Entry 8UQO (electron microscopy, 3.37 A resolution); this record covers chains B and Q of the 6 polymer chains in the assembly.

Chain B:
Protein: Guanine nucleotide-binding protein G(I)/G(S)/G(T) subunit beta-1
Organism: Homo sapiens
Reference sequence: P62873 (GBB1_HUMAN); numbering as in UniProt (aligned over 1-340)
Chain sequence (340 residues; row label = number of the first residue in the row):
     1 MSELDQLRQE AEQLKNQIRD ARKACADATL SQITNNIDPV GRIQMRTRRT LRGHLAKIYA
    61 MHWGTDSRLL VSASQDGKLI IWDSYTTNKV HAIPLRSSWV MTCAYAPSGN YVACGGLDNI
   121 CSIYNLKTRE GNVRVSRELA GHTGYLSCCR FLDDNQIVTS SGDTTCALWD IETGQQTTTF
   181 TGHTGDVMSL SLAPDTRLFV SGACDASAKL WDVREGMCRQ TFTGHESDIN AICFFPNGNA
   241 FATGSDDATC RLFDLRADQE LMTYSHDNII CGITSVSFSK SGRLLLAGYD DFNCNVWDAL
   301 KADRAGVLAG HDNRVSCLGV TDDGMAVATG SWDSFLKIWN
Disordered / not traced: 1-5, 127-132
Swiss-Prot annotation at these positions:
  - modified residue: Ser2 (N-acetylserine), His266 (Phosphohistidine)
  - natural variant: Leu30 (L30F: In MRD42; uncertain significance), Arg52 (R52G: In MRD42), Gly64 (G64V: In MRD42), Asp76 (D76E: In MRD42; D76G: In MRD42), Gly77 (G77S: In MRD42), Lys78 (K78R: In MRD42), Ile80 (I80N: In MRD42; I80T: In MRD42), His91 (H91R: In MRD42; uncertain significance), Ala92 (A92T: In MRD42), Pro94 (P94S: In MRD42), Leu95 (L95P: In MRD42), Arg96 (R96L: In MRD42), 5 further natural variant entries in UniProt

Chain Q:
Protein: 1-phosphatidylinositol 4,5-bisphosphate phosphodiesterase beta-3
Organism: Homo sapiens
Notes: EC 3.1.4.11
Reference sequence: Q01970 (PLCB3_HUMAN); residues 10-1234 here = UniProt positions 10-1234
Chain sequence (1234 residues; numbered 1 to 1234; the number before each row is that of its first residue):
     1 GPAMDPEFMA LQLEPPTVVE TLRRGSKFIK WDEETSSRNL VTLRVDPNGF FLYWTGPNME
    61 VDTLDISSIR DTRTGRYARL PKDPKIREVL GFGGPDARLE EKLMTVVSGP DPVNTVFLNF
   121 MAVQDDTAKV WSEELFKLAM NILAQNASRN TFLRKAYTKL KLQVNQDGRI PVKNILKMFS
   181 ADKKRVETAL ESCGLKFNRS ESIRPDEFSL EIFERFLNKL CLRPDIDKIL LEIGAKGKPY
   241 LTLEQLMDFI NQKQRDPRLN EVLYPPLRPS QARLLIEKYE PNQQFLERDQ MSMEGFSRYL
   301 GGEENGILPL EALDLSTDMT QPLSAYFINS SHNTYLTAGQ LAGTSSVEMY RQALLWGCRC
   361 VELDVWKGRP PEEEPFITHG FTMTTEVPLR DVLEAIAETA FKTSPYPVIL SFENHVDSAK
   421 QQAKMAEYCR SIFGDALLIE PLDKYPLAPG VPLPSPQDLM GRILVKNKKR HRPSAGGPDS
   481 AGRKRPLEQS NSALSESSAA TEPSSPQLGS PSSDSCPGLS NGEEVGLEKP SLEPQKSLGD
   541 EGLNRGPYVL GPADREDEEE DEEEEEQTDP KKPTTDEGTA SSEVNATEEM STLVNYIEPV
   601 KFKSFEAARK RNKCFEMSSF VETKAMEQLT KSPMEFVEYN KQQLSRIYPK GTRVDSSNYM
   661 PQLFWNVGCQ LVALNFQTLD VAMQLNAGVF EYNGRSGYLL KPEFMRRPDK SFDPFTEVIV
   721 DGIVANALRV KVISGQFLSD RKVGIYVEVD MFGLPVDTRR KYRTRTSQGN SFNPVWDEEP
   781 FDFPKVVLPT LASLRIAAFE EGGKFVGHRI LPVSAIRSGY HYVCLRNEAN QPLCLPALLI
   841 YTEASDYIPD DHQDYAEALI NPIKHVSLMD QRARQLAALI GESEAQAGQE TCQDTQSQQL
   901 GSQPSSNPTP SPLDASPRRP PGPTTSPAST SLSSPGQRDD LIASILSEVA PTPLDELRGH
   961 KALVKLRSRQ ERDLRELRKK HQRKAVTLTR RLLDGLAQAQ AEGRCRLRPG ALGGAADVED
  1021 TKEGEDEAKR YQEFQNRQVQ SLLELREAQV DAEAQRRLEH LRQALQRLRE VVLDANTTQF
  1081 KRLKEMNERE KKELQKILDR KRHNSISEAK MRDKHKKEAE LTEINRRHIT ESVNSIRRLE
  1141 EAQKQRHDRL VAGQQQVLQQ LAEEEPKLLA QLAQECQEQR ARLPQEIRRS LLGEMPEGLG
  1201 DGPLVACASN GHAPGSSGHL SGADSESQEE NTQL
Disordered / not traced: 1-12, 93-98, 471-574, 874-1234
Construct notes: expression tag (1-9)
Swiss-Prot annotation at these positions:
  - region: Asn1231 to Leu1234 (Interaction with SHANK2)
  - active site: His332, His379
  - modified residue (Phosphoserine): Ser474, Ser490, Ser495, Ser537, Ser926, Ser1105
  - natural variant: Ala878 (A878S: In SMDCD)
  - mutagenesis: Arg258 (R258Q: Reduced ability to promote the GTPase activity of G(q)/G(11) G alpha proteins), Asn260 (N260A: Reduced ability to promote the GTPase activity of G(q)/G(11) G alpha proteins), Tyr855 (Y855A: Abolished ability to transduce G(q)/G(11) G alpha signaling), Leu859 (L859A: Abolished ability to transduce G(q)/G(11) G alpha signaling without affecting the phospholipase activity), Asn861 (N861A: Abolished ability to transduce G(q)/G(11) G alpha signaling), Pro862 (P862A: Abolished ability to transduce G(q)/G(11) G alpha signaling), Ile863 (I863A: Abolished ability to transduce G(q)/G(11) G alpha signaling)
What the authors report for this chain:
  - mutagenesis - T575DEL: increased catalytic activity

How chain B and chain Q interact:
Contacting residue pairs (21):
  Lys57(B) - Asn39(Q)  hydrogen bond
  Gln75(B) - Arg38(Q)
  Ser98(B) - Val89(Q)
  Trp99(B) - Ile29(Q)  hydrophobic
  Trp99(B) - Val89(Q)  hydrogen bond (side chain-backbone)
  Leu117(B) - Ile29(Q)  hydrophobic
  Leu117(B) - Leu40(Q)  hydrophobic
  Leu117(B) - Val123(Q)  hydrophobic
  Tyr145(B) - Lys27(Q)
  Asn268(B) - Arg169(Q)
  Ile270(B) - Gly168(Q)
  Ile270(B) - Arg204(Q)
  Ile270(B) - Asp206(Q)
  Asp290(B) - Gln166(Q)
  Asp291(B) - Asp167(Q)
  Phe292(B) - Gln166(Q)
  Asn313(B) - Pro57(Q)
  Asn313(B) - Asn58(Q)
  Arg314(B) - Met59(Q)
  Trp332(B) - Pro57(Q)
  Trp332(B) - Met59(Q)  hydrophobic
Interface residues without a listed pair, chain B (20 interface residues in all): Tyr59, Met101, Gly144, Gly162, Asp267, Cys271
Interface residues without a listed pair, chain Q (18 interface residues in all): Gly56, Gln124

Overview:
Chain B and chain Q form an interface of 20 and 18 residues respectively, with 2 hydrogen bonds. Among the
polar pairs are Lys57(B)-Asn39(Q) and Trp99(B)-Val89(Q). Curated annotation (UniProt) lists active-site
residues His332(Q) and His379(Q) and 7 mutagenesis sites on chain Q. The paper reports that T575DEL of chain Q
increases catalytic activity.
Chain B is Guanine nucleotide-binding protein G(I)/G(S)/G(T) subunit beta-1 and chain Q is
1-phosphatidylinositol 4,5-bisphosphate phosphodiesterase beta-3, both from Homo sapiens; the structure,
PLCb3-Gbg-Gaq complex on membranes, was determined by electron microscopy, deposited together with 8UQN.
